Entry 7VNJ (electron microscopy, 2.56 A resolution); this record covers chains F and H of the 8 polymer chains in the assembly.

# Chain F
Name: ADP-ribosylating binary toxin binding subunit CdtB
From: Clostridioides difficile
Reference sequence: A8DS70 (A8DS70_CLODI); residue numbers follow UniProt; this construct covers 202-876
Amino-acid sequence (675 residues; each row starts with the number of its first residue):
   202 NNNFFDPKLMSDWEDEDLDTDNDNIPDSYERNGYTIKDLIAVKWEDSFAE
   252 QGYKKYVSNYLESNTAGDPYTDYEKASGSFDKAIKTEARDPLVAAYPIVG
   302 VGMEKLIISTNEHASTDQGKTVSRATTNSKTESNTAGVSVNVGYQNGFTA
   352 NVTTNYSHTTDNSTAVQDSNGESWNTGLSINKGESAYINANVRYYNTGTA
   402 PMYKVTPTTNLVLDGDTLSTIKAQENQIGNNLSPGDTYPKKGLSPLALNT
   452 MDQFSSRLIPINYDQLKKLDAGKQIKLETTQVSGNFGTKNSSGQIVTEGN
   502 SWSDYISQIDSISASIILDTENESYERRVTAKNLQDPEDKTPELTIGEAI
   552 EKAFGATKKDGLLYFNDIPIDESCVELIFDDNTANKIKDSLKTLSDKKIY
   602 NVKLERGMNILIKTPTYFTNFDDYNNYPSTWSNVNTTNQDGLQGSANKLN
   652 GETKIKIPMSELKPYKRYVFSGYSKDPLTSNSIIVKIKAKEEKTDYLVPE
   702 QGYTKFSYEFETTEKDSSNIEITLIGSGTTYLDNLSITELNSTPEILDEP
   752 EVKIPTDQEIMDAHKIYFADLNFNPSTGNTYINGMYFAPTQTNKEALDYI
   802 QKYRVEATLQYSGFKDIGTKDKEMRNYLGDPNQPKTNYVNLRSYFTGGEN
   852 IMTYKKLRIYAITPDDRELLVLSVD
Unresolved in the structure: 202-216, 332-363, 743-876
Bound ions: Ca2+ site 1: Asp-220, Asp-222, Asp-224, Ile-226, Glu-231; Ca2+ site 2: Asp-222, Asp-224, Glu-231, Asn-260, Glu-263, Asp-273; Ca2+ site 3: Asn-621, Asp-623, Gln-644, Ser-646, Asp-734
What the authors report for this chain:
  - mutagenesis - F774G, F774L: decreased binding to di-heptamer

# Chain H
Name: ADP-ribosyltransferase enzymatic component
From: Clostridioides difficile
Reference sequence: Q9KH42 (Q9KH42_CLODI); residues 1-413 here correspond to UniProt positions 51-463 (UniProt number = residue number + 50)
Amino-acid sequence (428 residues; row label = number of the first residue in the row):
     1 APIERPEDFLKDKEKAKEWERKEAERIEQKLERSEKEALESYKKDSVEIS
    51 KYSQTRNYFYDYQIEANSREKEYKELRNAISKNKIDKPMYVYYFESPEKF
   101 AFNKVIRTENQNEISLEKFNEFKETIQNKLFKQDGFKDISLYEPGKGDEK
   151 PTPLLMHLKLPRNTGMLPYTNTNNVSTLIEQGYSIKIDKIVRIVIDGKHY
   201 IKAEASVVSSLDFKDDVSKGDSWGKANYNDWSNKLTPNELADVNDYMRGG
   251 YTAINNYLISNGPVNNPNPELDSKITNIENALKREPIPTNLTVYRRSGPQ
   301 EFGLTLTSPEYDFNKLENIDAFKSKWEGQALSYPNFISTSIGSVNMSAFA
   351 KRKIVLRITIPKGSPGAYLSAIPGYAGEYEVLLNHGSKFKINKIDSYKDG
   401 TITKLIVDATLIPENLYFQGLEHHHHHH
Unresolved in the structure: 1-18, 414-428
Differences from the reference sequence: expression tag (414-428)
What the authors report for this chain:
  - conformationally variable residues (helix shift, order/disorder transition): Leu-10 to Glu-18, Trp-19 to Arg-26

# Chain F / chain H interface
Residue-residue contacts - 11 pairs, chain F then chain H:
  Thr-489(F) with Lys-30(H), hydrogen bond (backbone-side chain)
  Lys-490(F) with Lys-30(H)
  Asn-491(F) with Gln-29(H), hydrogen bond (side chain-backbone); Lys-30(H); Leu-31(H), hydrogen bond (side chain-backbone); Lys-36(H)
  Ser-492(F) with Glu-32(H)
  Ser-493(F) with Glu-32(H); Arg-33(H)
  Gln-495(F) with Gln-29(H); Lys-36(H), hydrogen bond
Interface residues without a listed pair, chain F (7 interface residues in all): Val-497

# In short
The interface between chain F and chain H involves 7 residues on one side and 6 on the other; the contacts
include 4 hydrogen bonds. Polar contacts include Thr-489(F)/Lys-30(H), Asn-491(F)/Gln-29(H) and
Asn-491(F)/Leu-31(H). From the paper: F774G and F774L of chain F reduce binding to di-heptamer; conformational
variability at Leu-10(H) and Trp-19(H).
Here chain F is ADP-ribosylating binary toxin binding subunit CdtB and chain H is ADP-ribosyltransferase
enzymatic component, both from Clostridioides difficile. Entry 7VNJ (Complex structure of Clostridioides
difficile enzymatic component (CDTa) and binding component (CDTb) pore with short stem) was determined by
electron microscopy (same publication as 7VNN, 7YVQ and 7YVS).
